PDB entry 6J7U | X-ray diffraction, 2.30 A resolution | chains A and C of the 4 polymer chains in the assembly

Chain A (and C):
Molecule: Blue fluorescent protein
From: uncultured bacterium
Notes: EC 1.2.4.4; chain C of this document is another copy of the same molecule, construct and numbering; everything in this record applies to it too
UniProtKB: D6NKF4 (D6NKF4_9BACT); residue numbers follow UniProt; this construct covers 2-248
Chain sequence (261 residues; row label = number of the first residue in the row; numbers below 1 keep their minus sign (Met-12 is residue -12)):
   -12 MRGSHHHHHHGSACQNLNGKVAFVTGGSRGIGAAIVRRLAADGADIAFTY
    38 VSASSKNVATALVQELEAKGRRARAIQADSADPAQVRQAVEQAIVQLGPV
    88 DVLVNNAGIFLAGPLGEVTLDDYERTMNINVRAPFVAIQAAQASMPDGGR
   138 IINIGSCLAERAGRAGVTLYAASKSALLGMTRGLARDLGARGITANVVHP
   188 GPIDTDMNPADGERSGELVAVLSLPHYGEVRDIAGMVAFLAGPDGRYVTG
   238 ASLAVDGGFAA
Not modelled in the structure: -12 to 1
Construct notes: expression tag (-12 to 1)
Residues lining bound ligands: NADPH (NDP; NADPH dihydro-nicotinamide-adenine-dinucleotide phosphate): Gly13, Gly14, Ser15, Arg16, Gly17, Ile18, Tyr37, Val38, Ser39, Ser42, Ala65, Asp66, Ser67, Ala68, Asn93, Ala94, Gly95, Ile116, Ile141, Gly142, Ser143, Cys144, Tyr157, Lys161, Pro187, Gly188, Pro189, Ile190, Thr192, Asp193, Met194, Asn195

Interface between chain A and chain C:
Contacting residue pairs - 75 pairs, chain A then chain C:
  Arg25(A) with Asp231(C), salt bridge
  Arg169(A) with Ala248(C)
  Ala172(A) with Ser210(C)
  Arg173(A) with Val208(C), hydrogen bond (side chain-backbone); Leu209(C), hydrogen bond (side chain-backbone); Ser210(C), hydrogen bond; Gly245(C), hydrogen bond (side chain-backbone); Phe246(C), hydrogen bond (side chain-backbone); Ala248(C), hydrogen bond (side chain-backbone)
  Gly176(A) with Ser210(C); Leu211(C); Pro212(C)
  Ile180(A) with Leu211(C)
  Pro189(A) with Tyr234(C)
  Val208(A) with Arg173(C), hydrogen bond (backbone-side chain)
  Leu209(A) with Arg173(C); Tyr234(C)
  Ser210(A) with Ala172(C); Arg173(C), hydrogen bond; Gly176(C); Ala177(C)
  Leu211(A) with Gly176(C); Gly179(C); Arg233(C); Tyr234(C), hydrophobic; Thr236(C)
  Pro212(A) with Gly176(C)
  His213(A) with Tyr234(C), hydrogen bond (backbone-side chain)
  Tyr214(A) with Tyr234(C)
  Gly215(A) with Tyr234(C), hydrogen bond (backbone-side chain)
  Glu216(A) with Arg233(C), salt bridge
  Arg218(A) with Asp231(C), salt bridge; Arg233(C)
  Asp219(A) with Arg233(C), salt bridge; Tyr234(C)
  Gly222(A) with Phe226(C)
  Met223(A) with Phe226(C), hydrophobic
  Phe226(A) with Gly222(C); Met223(C), hydrophobic; Phe226(C), hydrophobic
  Pro230(A) with Arg218(C), hydrogen bond (backbone-side chain)
  Asp231(A) with Arg25(C), salt bridge; Gly222(C)
  Arg233(A) with Leu211(C); Glu216(C), salt bridge; Arg218(C); Asp219(C), salt bridge
  Tyr234(A) with Pro189(C); Leu209(C); Leu211(C), hydrophobic; His213(C), hydrogen bond (side chain-backbone); Tyr214(C); Gly215(C), hydrogen bond (side chain-backbone); Asp219(C); Val242(C); Asp243(C); Gly244(C), hydrogen bond (backbone-backbone)
  Val235(A) with Ala241(C); Val242(C), hydrophobic
  Thr236(A) with Leu211(C); Asp243(C); Gly244(C); Gly245(C), hydrogen bond (backbone-backbone)
  Ala241(A) with Val235(C)
  Val242(A) with Tyr234(C)
  Asp243(A) with Tyr234(C); Thr236(C)
  Gly244(A) with Tyr234(C), hydrogen bond (backbone-backbone); Thr236(C)
  Gly245(A) with Arg173(C), hydrogen bond (backbone-side chain); Thr236(C)
  Phe246(A) with Arg173(C), hydrogen bond (backbone-side chain)
  Ala248(A) with Arg169(C); Ala172(C), hydrophobic; Arg173(C), hydrogen bond (backbone-side chain)
Also at the interface, not in a pair above, chain A (43 interface residues in all): Ala177, Gly179, Thr181, Ile190, Gly237, Ala238, Ser239, Leu240, Ala247
Also at the interface, not in a pair above, chain C (42 interface residues in all): Ile180, Ile190, Pro230, Gly237, Ala238, Ser239, Leu240, Ala247

Summary:
43 residues of chain A and 42 residues of chain C are in contact, with 19 hydrogen bonds and 7 salt bridges.
Polar pairs include Arg25(A)-Asp231(C), Glu216(A)-Arg233(C) and Arg218(A)-Asp231(C). Ligands of chain A:
NADPH.
Chain A and chain C are both Blue fluorescent protein (uncultured bacterium); the structure, Crystal structure
of blue fluorescent protein from metagenomic library in complex with NADPH, was determined by X-ray
diffraction, deposited together with 6J7H.
